PDB entry 8V6J | electron microscopy, 11.11 A resolution (very low resolution: no residue pairs are listed; an interface is given only as per-side residue counts) | chains C and D of the 6 polymer chains in the assembly

[Chain C]
Molecule: DNA primase large subunit
Source organism: Xenopus laevis
UniProtKB: A0A1L8G3G3 (A0A1L8G3G3_XENLA); residue numbers follow UniProt; this construct covers 1-513
Chain sequence (513 residues; each row starts with the number of its first residue):
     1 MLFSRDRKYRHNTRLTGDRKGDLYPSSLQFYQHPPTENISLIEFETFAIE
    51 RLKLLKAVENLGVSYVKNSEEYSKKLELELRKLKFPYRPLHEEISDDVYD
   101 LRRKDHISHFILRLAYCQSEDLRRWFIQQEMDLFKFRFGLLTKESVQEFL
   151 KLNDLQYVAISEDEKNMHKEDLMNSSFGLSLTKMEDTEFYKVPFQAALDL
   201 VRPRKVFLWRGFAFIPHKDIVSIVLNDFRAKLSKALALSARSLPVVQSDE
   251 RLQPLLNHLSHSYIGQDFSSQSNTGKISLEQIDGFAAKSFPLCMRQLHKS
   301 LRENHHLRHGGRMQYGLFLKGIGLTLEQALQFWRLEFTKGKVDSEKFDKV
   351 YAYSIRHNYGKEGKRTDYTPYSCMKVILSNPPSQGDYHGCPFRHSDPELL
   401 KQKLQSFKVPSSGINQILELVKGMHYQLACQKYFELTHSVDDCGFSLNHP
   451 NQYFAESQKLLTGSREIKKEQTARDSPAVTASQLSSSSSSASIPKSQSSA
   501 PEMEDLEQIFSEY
Not modelled in the structure: 1-15, 265-276, 463-513
Ion coordination: 4Fe-4S cluster Fe: Cys293, Cys373, Cys390, Cys430
Small-molecule neighbours: 4Fe-4S cluster (SF4): Pro291, Leu292, Cys293, Cys373, Val376, Cys390, Pro391, Phe392, Tyr426, Cys430, Leu447, Pro450, Tyr453

[Chain D]
Molecule: DNA primase
Source organism: Xenopus laevis
UniProtKB: Q800A4 (Q800A4_XENLA); residues 1-420 here = UniProt positions 1-420
Chain sequence (423 residues; numbered -2 to 420; the number before each row is that of its first residue; numbers below 1 keep their minus sign (Gly-2 is residue -2)):
    -2 GPHMDLSVYDPASLPDVLPLYYRRLFPFYQYFRWLNYGGVVKNYFQHREF
    48 SFTLKDDVYVRYQSFNNQSELEKEMQKMCPYKIDIGAVYSHRPSLHNTVK
    98 SGTFQAQEKELVFDIDMTDYDDVRRCCSSADICPKCWTLMTIAVRILDRA
   148 LAEDFGFKHRLWVYSGRRGVHCWVCDDSARKLSQAERSAVAEYLSVVKGG
   198 EETIKKVQLPETIHPFIGKSLKMVERYFEKYALVDQDILENKQCWDKVIA
   248 LVPEVARESLLREFSKARSSVERWDKLSSCLEATGKDFRRYSNIPKEIML
   298 QFCYPRLDVNVSKGLNHLLKSPFSVHPKTGRISVPIDCKKLDQFDPFSVP
   348 TISLICSELDNVSKKEEDEDSAGEGEPEAKKRTRDYKRTSLAPYIKVFEQ
   398 FLDKLDQSRKGELLNKSDLKKEF
Not modelled in the structure: -2 to 5, 282-285, 360-378, 410-420
Sequence notes: expression tag (-2 to 0)
Ion coordination: Zn2+: Cys123, Cys124, Cys130, Cys133

[Interface between chain C and chain D]
At this resolution (11 A) residue pairs are not listed: 17 residues of chain C and 23 of chain D lie at the interface.

[Summary]
17 residues of chain C face 23 of chain D across their interface. Chain C binds 4Fe-4S cluster. The 4Fe-4S
cluster Fe site is built by Cys293(C), Cys373(C), Cys390(C) and Cys430(C). Cys123(D), Cys124(D), Cys130(D) and
Cys133(D) form the Zn2+ site.
Here chain C is DNA primase large subunit and chain D is DNA primase, both from Xenopus laevis. Entry 8V6J
(DNA elongation complex (configuration 2) of Xenopus laevis DNA polymerase alpha-primase) was determined by
electron microscopy (same publication as 8G99, 8G9F, 8G9L, 8G9N, 8G9O, 8UCU and 8 further entries).
